PDB entry 8I9S | electron microscopy, 3.26 A resolution | chains B and H of the 5 polymer chains in the assembly

== Chain B ==
Protein: Guanine nucleotide-binding protein G(I)/G(S)/G(T) subunit beta-1
From: Homo sapiens
Reference sequence: P62873 (GBB1_HUMAN); numbering as in UniProt (aligned over 2-340)
Chain sequence (350 residues; row label = number of the first residue in the row; numbers below 1 keep their minus sign (Met-9 is residue -9)):
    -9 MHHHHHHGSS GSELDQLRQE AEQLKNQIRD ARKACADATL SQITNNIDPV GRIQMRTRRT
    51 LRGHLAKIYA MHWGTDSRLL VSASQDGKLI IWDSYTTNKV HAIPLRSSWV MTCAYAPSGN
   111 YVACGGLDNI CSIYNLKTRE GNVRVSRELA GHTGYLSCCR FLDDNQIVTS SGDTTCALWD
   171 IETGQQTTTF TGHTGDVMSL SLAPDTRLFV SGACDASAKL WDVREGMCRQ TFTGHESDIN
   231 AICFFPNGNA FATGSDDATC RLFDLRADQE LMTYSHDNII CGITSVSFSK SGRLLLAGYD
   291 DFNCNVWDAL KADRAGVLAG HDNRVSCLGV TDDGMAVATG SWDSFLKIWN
Not modelled in the structure: -9 to 2
Differences from the reference sequence: initiating methionine (-9); expression tag (-8 to 1)
Curated features (UniProtKB/Swiss-Prot):
  - modified residue: Ser2 (N-acetylserine), His266 (Phosphohistidine)
  - natural variant: Leu30 (L30F: In MRD42; uncertain significance), Arg52 (R52G: In MRD42), Gly64 (G64V: In MRD42), Asp76 (D76E: In MRD42; D76G: In MRD42), Gly77 (G77S: In MRD42), Lys78 (K78R: In MRD42), Ile80 (I80N: In MRD42; I80T: In MRD42), His91 (H91R: In MRD42; uncertain significance), Ala92 (A92T: In MRD42), Pro94 (P94S: In MRD42), Leu95 (L95P: In MRD42), Arg96 (R96L: In MRD42), 5 further natural variant entries in UniProt

== Chain H ==
Protein: Antibody fragment - ScFv16
From: Mus musculus
Notes: antibody fragment or engineered binder
Chain sequence (248 residues; numbered 1 to 248; the number before each row is that of its first residue):
     1 DVQLVESGGG LVQPGGSRKL SCSASGFAFS SFGMHWVRQA PEKGLEWVAY ISSGSGTIYY
    61 ADTVKGRFTI SRDDPKNTLF LQMTSLRSED TAMYYCVRSI YYYGSSPFDF WGQGTTLTVS
   121 SGGGGSGGGG SGGGGSDIVM TQATSSVPVT PGESVSISCR SSKSLLHSNG NTYLYWFLQR
   181 PGQSPQLLIY RMSNLASGVP DRFSGSGSGT AFTLTISRLE AEDVGVYYCM QHLEYPLTFG
   241 AGTKLELK
Not modelled in the structure: 121-134, 248
Disulfides: Cys22-Cys96, Cys159-Cys229

== Interface between chain B and chain H ==
Residue-residue contacts - 9 pairs, chain B then chain H:
  Arg68(B) - Tyr103(H)
  Leu69(B) - Tyr103(H)  hydrophobic
  Arg129(B) - Val2(H)
  Arg129(B) - Arg98(H)
  Arg129(B) - Phe110(H)
  Glu130(B) - Phe27(H)
  Glu130(B) - Ala28(H)  hydrogen bond (backbone-backbone)
  Glu130(B) - Phe32(H)
  Gly131(B) - Phe32(H)
Also at the interface, not in a pair above, chain B (9 interface residues in all): Asp66, Asp83, Val90, Asn132
Also at the interface, not in a pair above, chain H (9 interface residues in all): Gly26, Tyr102

== Overview ==
The chain B/chain H interface involves 9 residues from each chain, with 1 hydrogen bond. Its one hydrogen
bond, Glu130(B)-Ala28(H), is backbone to backbone.
Here chain B is Guanine nucleotide-binding protein G(I)/G(S)/G(T) subunit beta-1 (Homo sapiens) and chain H is
Antibody fragment - ScFv16 (Mus musculus). Entry 8I9S (Structure of Apo-C3aR-Go complex (Titan)) was
determined by electron microscopy together with 8HPT, 8HQC, 8I95, 8I97, 8I9A, 8I9L and 3 further entries from
the same study.
